Entry 8GEU (X-ray diffraction, 1.47 A resolution); this record covers chain A.

Chain A:
Name: Retinol-binding protein 1
Organism: Homo sapiens
UniProtKB: P09455 (RET1_HUMAN); residues 0-134 here correspond to UniProt positions 1-135 (UniProt number = residue number + 1)
Sequence (141 residues; each row starts with the number of its first residue; numbering starts at 0):
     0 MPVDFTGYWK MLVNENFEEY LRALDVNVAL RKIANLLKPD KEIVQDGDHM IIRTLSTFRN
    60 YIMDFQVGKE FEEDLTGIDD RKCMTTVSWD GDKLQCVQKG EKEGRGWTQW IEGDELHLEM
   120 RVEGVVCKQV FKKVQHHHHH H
Unresolved in the structure: 0, 140
Sequence notes: expression tag (135-140)
Ligand contacts: methyl (ZCF; N-methyl-1-{3-[1-(4-methylphenyl)cyclopentyl]-1,2,4-oxadiazol-5-yl}-N-[(1-methyl-1H-pyrazol-4-yl)methyl]methanamine): Phe16, Tyr19, Leu20, Val25, Leu29, Ala33, Leu36, Pro38, Lys40, Ile51, Thr53, Ser55, Phe57, Arg58, Asn59, Tyr60, Met62, Gly76, Ile77, Trp106, Gln108, Leu117, Met119
Curated features (UniProtKB/Swiss-Prot):
  - region: Arg21 to Lys31 (Important for interaction with STRA6)
  - binding site (all-trans-retinol): Lys40, Met62, Gln108
What the authors report for this chain:
  - binding site for methyl: Tyr19, Lys40, Thr53, Arg104, Trp106, Gln128

Overview:
Chain A binds methyl. UniProt lists 3 all-trans-retinol-binding residues. The paper reports a binding site for
methyl at Tyr19, Lys40 and Thr53 among others.
Chain A is Retinol-binding protein 1 (Homo sapiens); the structure, Crystal structure of human cellular
retinol binding protein 1 in complex with
methyl({3-[1-(4-methylphenyl)cyclopentyl]-1,2,4-oxadiazol-5-yl}methyl)[(1-methylpyrazol-4-yl)methyl]amine, was
determined by X-ray diffraction, deposited together with 8GD2, 8GDM, 8GEM, 8GEV and 8GEY.
